PDB entry 8RIF | electron microscopy, 2.79 A resolution | chains X and A of the 14 polymer chains in the assembly

Chain X:
Molecule: 53-nt DNA strand
Sequence (53 nucleotides; numbered 1 to 53; the number before each row is that of its first residue):
     1 GCATGCATGCGCATGCATGCATGCATGCTGCATGCATGCATGCGCATGCA
    51 TGC

Chain A:
Protein: DNA replication licensing factor MCM2
From: Saccharomyces cerevisiae
Notes: EC 3.6.4.12
UniProtKB: P29469 (MCM2_YEAST); residue numbers follow UniProt; this construct covers 1-868
Sequence (868 residues; each row starts with the number of its first residue):
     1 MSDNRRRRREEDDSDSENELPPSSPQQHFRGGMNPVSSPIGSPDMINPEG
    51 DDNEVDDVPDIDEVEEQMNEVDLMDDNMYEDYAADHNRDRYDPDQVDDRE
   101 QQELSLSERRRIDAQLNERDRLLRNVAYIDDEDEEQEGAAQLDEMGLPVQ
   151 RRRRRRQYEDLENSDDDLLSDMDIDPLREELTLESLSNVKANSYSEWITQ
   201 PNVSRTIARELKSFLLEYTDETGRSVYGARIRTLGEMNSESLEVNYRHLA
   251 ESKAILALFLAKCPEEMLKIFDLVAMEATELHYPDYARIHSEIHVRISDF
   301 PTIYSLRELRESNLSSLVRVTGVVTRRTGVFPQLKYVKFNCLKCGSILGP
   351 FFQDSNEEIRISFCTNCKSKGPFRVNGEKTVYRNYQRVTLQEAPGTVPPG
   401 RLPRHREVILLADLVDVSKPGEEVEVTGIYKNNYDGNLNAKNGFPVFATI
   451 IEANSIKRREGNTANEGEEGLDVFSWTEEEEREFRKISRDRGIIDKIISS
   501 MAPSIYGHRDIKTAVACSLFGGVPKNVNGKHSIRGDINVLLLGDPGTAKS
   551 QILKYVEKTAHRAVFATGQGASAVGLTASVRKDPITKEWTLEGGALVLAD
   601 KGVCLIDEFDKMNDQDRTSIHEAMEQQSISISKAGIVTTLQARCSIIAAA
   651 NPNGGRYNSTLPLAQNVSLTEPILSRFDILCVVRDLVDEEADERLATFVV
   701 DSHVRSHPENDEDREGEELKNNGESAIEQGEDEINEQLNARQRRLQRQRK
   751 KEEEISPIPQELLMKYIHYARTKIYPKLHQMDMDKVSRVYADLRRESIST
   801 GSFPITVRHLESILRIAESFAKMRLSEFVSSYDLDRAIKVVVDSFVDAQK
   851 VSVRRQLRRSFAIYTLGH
Disordered / not traced: 1-180, 460-472, 709-755, 865-868
Metal / ion sites: Zn2+: Cys341, Cys344, Cys364, Cys367; Mg2+: Ser550 (together with ATP)
Ligand contacts:
  - ADP (adenosine-5'-diphosphate): His531, Ile533, Glu625, Arg676, Val807, Arg808, Glu811
  - ATP (adenosine-5'-triphosphate): Ile505, Tyr506, His508, Asp544, Pro545, Gly546, Thr547, Ala548, Lys549, Ser550, Gln551, Glu608, Asn651, Leu695, Phe698
Swiss-Prot annotation at these positions:
  - zinc finger: Cys341 to Cys367 (C4-type)
  - motif: Ser675 to Asp678 (Arginine finger)
  - binding site (ATP): Gly543 to Ser550
  - modified residue (Phosphoserine): Ser14, Ser16, Ser23, Ser164, Ser170
  - natural variant: Glu392 (E392K: In allele MCM2-1)
  - mutagenesis: Cys364 (C364Y/F/S/H: Loss of activity), Cys367 (C367Y/F/S/H: Loss of activity), Lys549 (K549A: Reduces MCM2-7 complex helicase activity. Abolishes MCM2-7 complex helicase activity; when associated with MCM5 A-422. Reduces MCM2-7 complex helicase activity; when associated with MCM3 A-415), Arg676 (R676A: Loss of MCM2-7 complex helicase activity)

How chain X and chain A interact:
Pairs across the interface - 5 pairs, chain X then chain A:
  DC16(X) - Lys582(A)  salt bridge to the phosphate
  DC16(X) - Lys587(A)  phosphate contact
  DA25(X) - Arg360(A)  hydrogen bond to the phosphate
  DT26(X) - Arg360(A)  salt bridge to the phosphate
  DG27(X) - Pro372(A)  phosphate contact
Also at the interface, not in a pair above, chain X (6 interface residues in all): DG15, DC24
Also at the interface, not in a pair above, chain A (6 interface residues in all): Gly371, Asn439

In short:
Chain X and chain A each contribute 6 residues to their interface, with 1 hydrogen bond and 2 salt bridges.
Polar pairs include DA25(X)-Arg360(A), DC16(X)-Lys582(A) and DT26(X)-Arg360(A). Chain A binds ATP and ADP.
UniProt lists 8 ATP-binding residues and 4 mutagenesis sites on chain A.
Here chain X is a 53-nt DNA strand and chain A is DNA replication licensing factor MCM2 (Saccharomyces
cerevisiae). Entry 8RIF (Cryo-EM structure of the MCM double hexamer loaded onto dsDNA) was determined by
electron microscopy together with 9I3I and 8RIG from the same study.
